6V6B - chains B and C; structure by electron microscopy, 3.80 A resolution.

Chain B:
Protein: Gamma-tubulin complex component 3
Organism: Homo sapiens
Reference sequence: Q96CW5 (GCP3_HUMAN); numbering as in UniProt (aligned over 1-907)
Chain sequence (907 residues; numbered 1 to 907; the number before each row is that of its first residue):
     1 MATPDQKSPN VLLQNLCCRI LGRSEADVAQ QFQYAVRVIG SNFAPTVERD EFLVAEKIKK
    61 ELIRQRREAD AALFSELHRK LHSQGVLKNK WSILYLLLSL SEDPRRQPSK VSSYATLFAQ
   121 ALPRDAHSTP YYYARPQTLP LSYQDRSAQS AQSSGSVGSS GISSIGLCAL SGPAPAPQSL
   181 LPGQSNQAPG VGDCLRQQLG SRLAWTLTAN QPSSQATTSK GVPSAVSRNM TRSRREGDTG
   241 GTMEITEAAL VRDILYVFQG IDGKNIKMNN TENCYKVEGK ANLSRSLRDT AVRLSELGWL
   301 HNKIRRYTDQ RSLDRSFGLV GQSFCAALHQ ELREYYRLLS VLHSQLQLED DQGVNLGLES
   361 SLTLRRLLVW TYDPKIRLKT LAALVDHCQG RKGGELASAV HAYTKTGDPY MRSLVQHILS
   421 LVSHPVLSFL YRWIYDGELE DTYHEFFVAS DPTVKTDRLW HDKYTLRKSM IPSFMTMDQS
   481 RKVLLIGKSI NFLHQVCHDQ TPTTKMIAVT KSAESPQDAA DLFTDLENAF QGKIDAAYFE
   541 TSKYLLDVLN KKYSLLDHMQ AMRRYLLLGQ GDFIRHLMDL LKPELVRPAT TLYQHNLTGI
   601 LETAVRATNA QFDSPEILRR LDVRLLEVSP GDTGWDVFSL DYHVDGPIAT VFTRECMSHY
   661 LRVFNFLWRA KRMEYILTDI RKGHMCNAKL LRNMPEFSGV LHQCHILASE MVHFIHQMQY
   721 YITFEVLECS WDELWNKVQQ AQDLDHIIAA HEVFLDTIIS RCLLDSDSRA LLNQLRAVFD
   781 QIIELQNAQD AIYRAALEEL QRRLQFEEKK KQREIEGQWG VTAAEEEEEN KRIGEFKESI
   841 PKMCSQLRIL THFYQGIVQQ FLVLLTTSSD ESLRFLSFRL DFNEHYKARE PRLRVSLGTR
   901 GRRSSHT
Not modelled in the structure: 1-244, 263-264, 269-272, 279-281, 348-360, 453-458, 502-526, 628-631, 812-824, 868-869, 889-907
UniProt features mapped onto this chain:
  - modified residue: Ala2 (N-acetylalanine), Ser113 (Phosphoserine)

Chain C:
Protein: Gamma-tubulin complex component 2
Organism: Homo sapiens
Reference sequence: Q9BSJ2 (GCP2_HUMAN), isoform Q9BSJ2-4; residues 1-930 here = UniProt positions 1-930
Chain sequence (930 residues; row label = number of the first residue in the row):
     1 MSEFRIHHDV NELLSLLRVH GGDGAEVYID LLQKNRTPYV TTTVSAHSAK VKIAEFSRTP
    61 EDFLKKYDEL KSKNTRNLDP LVYLLSKLTE DKETLQYLQQ NAKERAELAA AAVGSSTTSI
   121 NVPAAASKIS MQELEELRKQ LGSVATGSTL QQSLELKRKM LRDKQNKKNS GQHLPIFPAW
   181 VYERPALIGD FLIGAGISTD TALPIVLLRW NLALSPRLKC SGVISAHCNL HLPGTLPLAS
   241 QESAVVEDLL YVLVGVDGRY VSAQPLAGRQ SRTFLVDPNL DLSIRELVHR ILPVAASYSA
   301 VTRFIEEKSS FEYGQVNHAL AAAMRTLVKE HLILVSQLEQ LHRQGLLSLQ KLWFYIQPAM
   361 RTMDILASLA TSVDKGECLG GSTLSLLHDR SFSYTGDSQA QELCLYLTKA ASAPYFEVLE
   421 KWIYRGIIHD PYSEFMVEEH ELRKERIQED YNDKYWDQRY TIVQQQIPSF LQKMADKILS
   481 TGKYLNVVRE CGHDVTCPVA KEIIYTLKER AYVEQIEKAF NYASKVLLDF LMEEKELVAH
   541 LRSIKRYFLM DQGDFFVHFM DLAEEELRKP VEDITPPRLE ALLELALRMS TANTDPFKDD
   601 LKIDLMPHDL ITQLLRVLAI ETKQEKAMAH ADPTELALSG LEAFSFDYIV KWPLSLIINR
   661 KALTRYQMLF RHMFYCKHVE RQLCSVWISN KTAKQHSLHS AQWFAGAFTL RQRMLNFVQN
   721 IQYYMMFEVM EPTWHILEKN LKSASNIDDV LGHHTGFLDT CLKDCMLTNP ELLKVFSKLM
   781 SVCVMFTNCM QKFTQSMKLD GELGGQTLEH STVLGLPAGA EERARKELAR KHLAEHADTV
   841 QLVSGFEATI NKFDKNFSAH LLDLLARLSI YSTSDCEHGM ASVISRLDFN GFYTERLERL
   901 SAERSQKATP QVPVLRGPPA PAPRVAVTAQ
Not modelled in the structure: 1-231, 267-270, 442-454, 493-501, 612-638, 693-703, 769-771, 794-845, 873-878, 896-930
UniProt features mapped onto this chain:
  - modified residue: Tyr83 (Phosphotyrosine)

Chain B / chain C interface:
Contacting residue pairs (29; chain B residue first):
  Arg252(B) - Ser283(C)  hydrogen bond
  Arg252(B) - Ile284(C)
  Tyr256(B) - Glu242(C)
  Tyr256(B) - Ser283(C)
  Tyr256(B) - Ile284(C)
  Tyr256(B) - Leu287(C)  hydrophobic
  Gln259(B) - Arg290(C)
  Gln259(B) - Gln350(C)  hydrogen bond
  Ile261(B) - Ser283(C)
  Ile261(B) - Glu286(C)
  Ile261(B) - Arg290(C)
  Asp262(B) - Glu286(C)
  Arg305(B) - Arg290(C)
  Leu319(B) - Thr395(C)
  Gln322(B) - Ser393(C)
  Ser323(B) - Gly396(C)  hydrogen bond (side chain-backbone)
  Ala326(B) - Asp397(C)
  Arg333(B) - Phe354(C)
  Tyr336(B) - Trp353(C)
  Tyr336(B) - Phe354(C)
  Arg337(B) - Phe354(C)
  Leu339(B) - Gln350(C)
  Ser340(B) - Lys351(C)
  His343(B) - Glu242(C)  salt bridge
  His343(B) - Ser348(C)
  His343(B) - Gln350(C)
  Arg432(B) - Phe392(C)
  His595(B) - Ser869(C)  hydrogen bond
  His595(B) - Ile870(C)
Other interface residues (no listed pair), chain B (22 interface residues in all): His424, Pro425, Ser428, Glu440
Other interface residues (no listed pair), chain C (24 interface residues in all): Leu238, Asp281, Leu282, Gln357, Tyr394, Gln399

Overview:
The interface between chain B and chain C involves 22 residues on one side and 24 on the other, with 4
hydrogen bonds and 1 salt bridge. Polar contacts include His343(B)-Glu242(C), Arg252(B)-Ser283(C) and
Gln259(B)-Gln350(C).
Chain B is Gamma-tubulin complex component 3 and chain C is Gamma-tubulin complex component 2, both from Homo
sapiens; the structure, Structures of GCP2 and GCP3 in the native human gamma-tubulin ring complex, was
determined by electron microscopy (same publication as 6V5V, 6V69 and 6V6C).
